Entry 4QVP (X-ray diffraction, 2.30 A resolution); this record covers chains O and P of the 28 polymer chains in the assembly.

Chain O:
Name: Proteasome subunit alpha type-2
Organism: Saccharomyces cerevisiae
Notes: EC 3.4.25.1; engineered mutation(s): M45T
UniProtKB: P23639 (PSA2_YEAST); numbering as in UniProt (aligned over 1-250)
Chain sequence (250 residues; each row starts with the number of its first residue):
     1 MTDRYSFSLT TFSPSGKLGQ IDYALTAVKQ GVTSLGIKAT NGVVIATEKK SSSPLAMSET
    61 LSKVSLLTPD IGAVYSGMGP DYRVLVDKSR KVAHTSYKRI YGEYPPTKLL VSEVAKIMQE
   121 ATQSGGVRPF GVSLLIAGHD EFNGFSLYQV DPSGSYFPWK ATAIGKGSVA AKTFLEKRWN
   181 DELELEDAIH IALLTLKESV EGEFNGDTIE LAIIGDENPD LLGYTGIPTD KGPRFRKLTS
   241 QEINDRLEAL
Swiss-Prot annotation at these positions:
  - cross-link: Lys108 (Glycyl lysine isopeptide (Lys-Gly) (interchain with G-Cter in ubiquitin))

Chain P:
Name: Proteasome subunit alpha type-3
Organism: Saccharomyces cerevisiae
Notes: EC 3.4.25.1
UniProtKB: P23638 (PSA3_YEAST); residues 0-257 here correspond to UniProt positions 1-258 (UniProt number = residue number + 1)
Chain sequence (258 residues; each row starts with the number of its first residue; numbering starts at 0):
     0 MGSRRYDSRT TIFSPEGRLY QVEYALESIS HAGTAIGIMA SDGIVLAAER KVTSTLLEQD
    60 TSTEKLYKLN DKIAVAVAGL TADAEILINT ARIHAQNYLK TYNEDIPVEI LVRRLSDIKQ
   120 GYTQHGGLRP FGVSFIYAGY DDRYGYQLYT SNPSGNYTGW KAISVGANTS AAQTLLQMDY
   180 KDDMKVDDAI ELALKTLSKT TDSSALTYDR LEFATIRKGA NDGEVYQKIF KPQEIKDILV
   240 KTGITKKDED EEADEDMK
Not modelled in the structure: 0, 245-257
Swiss-Prot annotation at these positions:
  - cross-link (Glycyl lysine isopeptide (Lys-Gly)): Lys99 (interchain with G-Cter in ubiquitin), Lys198 (interchain with G-Cter in ubiquitin), Lys230 (interchain with G-Cter in ubiquitin)

How chain O and chain P interact:
Contacting residue pairs - 59 pairs, chain O then chain P:
  Arg4(O) with Ser2(P), hydrogen bond (backbone-side chain)
  Tyr5(O) with Ser2(P); Tyr5(P)
  Ser6(O) with Gly125(P); Leu127(P)
  Phe7(O) with Ser2(P); Tyr5(P); Asp6(P); Gly126(P)
  Ser8(O) with Gly126(P), hydrogen bond (backbone-backbone); Leu127(P); Arg128(P), hydrogen bond (side chain-backbone)
  Thr10(O) with Arg128(P)
  Thr11(O) with Ser7(P); Thr9(P); Gln20(P)
  Phe12(O) with Gln20(P); Tyr23(P); Ala24(P), hydrophobic; Arg128(P); Pro129(P); Gly131(P)
  Ser13(O) with Tyr23(P)
  Pro14(O) with Tyr23(P), hydrophobic; Glu26(P)
  Ser15(O) with Glu26(P)
  Gly16(O) with Tyr23(P); Ser27(P), hydrogen bond (backbone-side chain)
  Lys38(O) with Glu57(P), salt bridge
  Ser112(O) with Glu84(P)
  Lys116(O) with Ile85(P)
  Gln119(O) with Ala81(P); Asp82(P), hydrogen bond; Ile85(P); Arg128(P)
  Thr122(O) with Arg128(P), hydrogen bond (backbone-side chain)
  Gln123(O) with Tyr121(P); Leu127(P); Arg128(P), hydrogen bond (side chain-backbone); Phe130(P)
  Gly125(O) with Leu127(P)
  Ser153(O) with Ala81(P)
  Gly154(O) with Ala81(P)
  Ser155(O) with Ala81(P)
  Tyr156(O) with Glu84(P), hydrogen bond
  Phe157(O) with Leu56(P), hydrophobic
  Pro158(O) with Leu56(P); Glu57(P), hydrogen bond (backbone-backbone); Thr60(P); Ser61(P)
  Trp159(O) with Ser53(P); Leu55(P); Leu56(P)
  Lys160(O) with Thr54(P), hydrogen bond (side chain-backbone); Leu55(P), hydrogen bond (backbone-backbone); Leu56(P); Glu57(P)
  Ala161(O) with Leu55(P)
  Glu176(O) with Thr54(P)
Also at the interface, not in a pair above, chain O (34 interface residues in all): Leu18, Ser124, Tyr148, Leu175, Trp179
Also at the interface, not in a pair above, chain P (32 interface residues in all): His30, Leu79, Thr80

Summary:
The interface between chain O and chain P involves 34 residues on one side and 32 on the other, with 11
hydrogen bonds and 1 salt bridge. Polar pairs include Lys38(O)-Glu57(P), Arg4(O)-Ser2(P) and
Ser8(O)-Arg128(P).
Chain O is Proteasome subunit alpha type-2 and chain P is Proteasome subunit alpha type-3, both from
Saccharomyces cerevisiae; the structure, yCP beta5-M45T mutant in complex with bortezomib, was determined by
X-ray diffraction (same publication as 4QUX, 4QUY, 4QV0, 4QV1, 4QV3, 4QV4 and 42 further entries).
